PDB entry 4N4O | X-ray diffraction, 2.47 A resolution | chains B and E of the 6 polymer chains in the assembly

[Chain B]
Protein: hydroxylamine oxidoreductase
Organism: Nitrosomonas europaea
Notes: EC 1.7.2.6
UniProt: Q82V11 (Q82V11_NITEU); residue numbers follow UniProt; this construct covers 28-84
Amino-acid sequence (57 residues; row label = number of the first residue in the row):
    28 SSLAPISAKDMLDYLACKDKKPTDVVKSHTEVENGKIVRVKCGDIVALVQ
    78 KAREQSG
Disordered / not traced: 28, 82-84
Disulfide bonds: Cys44-Cys69

[Chain E]
Protein: Hydroxylamine oxidoreductase
Organism: Nitrosomonas europaea
Notes: EC 1.7.2.6
UniProt: Q50925 (HAO_NITEU); numbering as in UniProt (aligned over 25-570)
Amino-acid sequence (546 residues; numbered 25 to 570; the number before each row is that of its first residue):
    25 DISTVPDETYDALKLDRGKATPKETYEALVKRYKDPAHGAGKGTMGDYWE
    75 PIAISIYMDPNTFYKPPVSPKEVAERKDCVECHSDETPVWVRAWKRSTHA
   125 NLDKIRNLKSDDPLYYKKGKLEEVENNLRSMGKLGEKETLKEVGCIDCHV
   175 DVNKKDKADHTKDIRMPTADTCGTCHLREFAERESERDTMVWPNGQWPAG
   225 RPSHALDYTANIETTVWAAMPQREVAEGCTMCHTNQNKCDNCHTRHEFSA
   275 AESRKPEACATCHSGVDHNNWEAYTMSKHGKLAEMNRDKWNWEVRLKDAF
   325 SKGGQNAPTCAACHMEYEGEYTHNITRKTRWANYPFVPGIAENITSDWSE
   375 ARLDSWVLTCTQCHSERFARSYLDLMDKGTLEGLAKYQEANAIVHKMYED
   425 GTLTGQKTNRPNPPEPEKPGFGIFTQLFWSKGNNPASLELKVLEMAENNL
   475 AKMHVGLAHVNPGGWTYTEGWGPMNRAYVEIQDEYTKMQELSALQARVNK
   525 LEGKQTSLLDLKGTGEKISLGGLGGGMLLAGALALIGWRKRKQTRA
Disordered / not traced: 528-570
Covalently attached groups: heme c (HEC) linked to Cys103, Cys169, Cys196, Cys199, Cys263, Cys266, Cys283, Cys286, Cys334, Cys337, Cys384, Cys387, Tyr491
Ion coordination: heme c Fe (8 sites), coordinated by His107, His123, His173, His184, His200, His228, His257, His267, His270, His287, His303, His338, His347, His388, His483; K+: Asp312 (shared with 1 residue of chain A; 1 residue of chain C)
Residues lining bound ligands:
  - heme c (HEC), molecule 1: Tyr81, Tyr88, Pro91, Ser93, Pro94, Glu96, Ala98, Glu99, Asp102, Cys106, His107, Glu110, Ile170, His173, Val174, Ala182, His184, Ile188, Met190
  - heme c (HEC), molecule 2: Tyr81, Pro84, His107, Thr111, Trp114, Val115, Trp118, His123, Val167, Gly168, Cys172, His173, Met190, Pro191, Lys262, Asp264, Arg269, His270, Phe272
  - heme c (HEC), molecule 3: Met82, Val113, Trp114, Met255, Lys262, Asp264, Asn265, Thr268, Arg269
  - heme c (HEC), molecule 4: Thr122, His123, Leu126, Lys141, Lys144, Leu145, Val148, Leu152, Leu164, Val167, Cys172, Val176, Pro191, Thr195, His200, His267, Phe272, Ser273, Ala274, Ala275, Glu317
  - heme c (HEC), molecule 5: Tyr140, Lys141, Lys144, Ala193, His200, Glu203, Phe204, Arg207, His228, Asn259, His267, Ala274, Ser277, Arg278, Arg319, Leu320, Ala335, Met339, Tyr345, His347
  - heme c (HEC), molecule 6: Trp221, Arg225, Pro226, Ala234, Asn235, Thr238, Trp241, Gly252, Cys253, Cys256, His257, Thr285, His287, Ser288, His292, Asn294, Ala356, Asn357, Tyr358, Phe448, Phe452
  - heme c (HEC), molecule 7: Arg225, Pro226, Ser227, His228, Asp231, Ala234, Met255, Cys256, His257, Thr258, Asn259, Asn265, Ser277, Ala282, His287, Ala335, His338, Ile349, Thr353, Ala356, Asn357
  - heme c (HEC), molecule 8: Pro280, His287, Asn294, Trp295, Tyr298, His303, Pro332, Thr333, His338, Lys352, Thr353, Arg354, Trp355, Ala356, Asn357, Trp380, Leu397, Met400, His478, Ala482, His483
  - heme c (HEC), molecule 9: Lys302, His303, Leu306, Phe324, Asn330, Ala331, Pro332, Trp380, Thr383, His388, Phe392, Ala393, Tyr396, Leu397, Val484
  - heme c (HEC), molecule 10: His388, Ser389, Phe392
  - heme c (HEC), molecule 11: Ser389, Glu390, Arg391, Phe392
  - heme c (HEC), molecule 12: Pro486, Gly487, Thr490
  - hydroxyamine (HOA): His257, Asp291, His292, Tyr358
From the paper describing this entry:
  - binding site for hydroxyamine: Asp291, His292
  - catalytic residues: Asp291, His292 (citing earlier work)
  - specificity-determining residues: Tyr358 (proposed by the authors, not directly observed)

[How chain B and chain E interact]
Residue-residue contacts (21):
  Lys54(B) with Tyr72(E), hydrogen bond (side chain-backbone); Glu74(E), salt bridge
  Ser55(B) with Pro245(E)
  His56(B) with Pro245(E); Gln246(E), hydrogen bond (backbone-backbone); Glu248(E)
  Thr57(B) with Pro245(E); Gln246(E), hydrogen bond (backbone-side chain)
  Val59(B) with Pro245(E); Pro438(E), hydrophobic; Trp453(E); Lys455(E), hydrogen bond (backbone-side chain)
  Glu60(B) with Lys455(E), salt bridge
  Gly62(B) with Asn436(E); Pro437(E); Pro438(E); Glu439(E), hydrogen bond (backbone-backbone)
  Lys63(B) with Glu439(E)
  Ile64(B) with Ala243(E); Pro245(E), hydrophobic
  Arg66(B) with Glu439(E), salt bridge
Other interface residues (no listed pair), chain B (11 interface residues in all): Glu58
Other interface residues (no listed pair), chain E (14 interface residues in all): Trp73, Met244

[In short]
11 residues of chain B face 14 of chain E across their interface; the contacts include 5 hydrogen bonds and 3
salt bridges. Polar pairs include Lys54(B)-Glu74(E), Glu60(B)-Lys455(E) and Arg66(B)-Glu439(E). From the
paper: catalytic residues Asp291(E) and His292(E); a binding site for hydroxyamine at Asp291(E) and His292(E).
Here chain B is hydroxylamine oxidoreductase and chain E is Hydroxylamine oxidoreductase, both from
Nitrosomonas europaea. Entry 4N4O (Nitrosomonas europea HAO soaked in NH2OH) was determined by X-ray
diffraction together with 4N4J, 4N4K, 4N4L, 4N4M and 4N4N from the same study.
